PDB entry 5MXW | X-ray diffraction, 1.57 A resolution | chain A

== Chain A ==
Name: Class 10 plant pathogenesis-related protein
From: Lupinus luteus
UniProt: Q9LLQ2 (Q9LLQ2_LUPLU); residues 1-156 here correspond to UniProt positions 2-157 (UniProt number = residue number + 1)
Amino-acid sequence (156 residues; row label = number of the first residue in the row):
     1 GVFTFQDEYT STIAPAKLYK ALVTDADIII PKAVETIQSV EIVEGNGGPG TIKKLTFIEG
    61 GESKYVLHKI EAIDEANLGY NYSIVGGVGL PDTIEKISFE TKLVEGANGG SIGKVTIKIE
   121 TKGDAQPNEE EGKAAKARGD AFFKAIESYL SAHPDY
Not modelled in the structure: 91
Metal / ion sites: Na+: Pro31, Val34, Ile37
Ligand contacts:
  - Melatonin (ML1; N-[2-(5-methoxy-1H-indol-3-yl)ethyl]acetamide): Tyr9, Leu22, Val23, Ile30, Leu55, His68, Tyr80, Tyr82, Thr101, Lys102, Leu103, Gly113, Lys114, Val115, Gly139, Phe142, Phe143
  - trans-zeatin (ZEA; (2E)-2-methyl-4-(9H-purin-6-ylamino)but-2-en-1-ol): Thr36, Ile37, Leu55, Phe57, Glu59, Val66, His68, Tyr82, Arg138, Phe142
UniProt features mapped onto this chain:
  - binding site (trans-zeatin): Asp7, Glu59, His68, Tyr80, Tyr82
  - binding site (Ca(2+)): Pro31, Val34, Ile37
  - binding site (melatonin): Tyr82

== Summary ==
Ligands of chain A: Melatonin and trans-zeatin. Pro31, Val34 and Ile37 form the Na+ site. From UniProt: 5
trans-zeatin-binding residues, 3 Ca2+-binding residues and melatonin-binding residue Tyr82.
Chain A is Class 10 plant pathogenesis-related protein (Lupinus luteus); the structure, Crystal structure of
yellow lupin LLPR-10.2B protein in complex with melatonin and trans-zeatin, was determined by X-ray
diffraction, deposited together with 5MXB.
